PDB entry 9II2 | electron microscopy, 3.70 A resolution | chains A and S of the 6 polymer chains in the assembly

Chain A:
Molecule: Beta-arrestin-1
From: Homo sapiens
UniProtKB: P49407 (ARRB1_HUMAN); residues 1-418 here = UniProt positions 1-418
Chain sequence (418 residues; row label = number of the first residue in the row):
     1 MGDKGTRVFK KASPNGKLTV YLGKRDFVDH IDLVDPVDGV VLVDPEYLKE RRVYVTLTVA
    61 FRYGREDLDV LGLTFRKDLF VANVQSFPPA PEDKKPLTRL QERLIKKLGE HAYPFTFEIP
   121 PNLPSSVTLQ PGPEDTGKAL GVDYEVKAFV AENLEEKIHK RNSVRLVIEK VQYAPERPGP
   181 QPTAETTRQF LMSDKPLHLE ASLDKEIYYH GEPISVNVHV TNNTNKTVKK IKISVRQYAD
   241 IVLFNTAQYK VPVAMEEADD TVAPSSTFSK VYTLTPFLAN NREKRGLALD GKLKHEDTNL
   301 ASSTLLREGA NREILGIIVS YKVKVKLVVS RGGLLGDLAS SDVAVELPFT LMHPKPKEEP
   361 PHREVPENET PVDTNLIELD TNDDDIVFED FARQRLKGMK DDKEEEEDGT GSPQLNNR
Unresolved in the structure: 1-4, 90-93, 310-311, 330-340, 369-418
Sequence notes: conflict V59 (Cys in P49407), S125 (Cys in P49407), L140 (Cys in P49407), V150 (Cys in P49407), E169 (Arg in P49407), V242 (Cys in P49407), V251 (Cys in P49407), S269 (Cys in P49407)
Curated features (UniProtKB/Swiss-Prot):
  - motif: D385 to R395 ([DE]-X(1,2)-F-X-X-[FL]-X-X-X-R motif)
  - binding site (1D-myo-inositol hexakisphosphate): K250, M255, K324, K326
  - modified residue: Y47 (Phosphotyrosine), S412 (Phosphoserine)
  - mutagenesis: F388 (F388A: Abolishes interaction with AP2B1), D390 (D390P: Abolishes interaction with AP2B1), R393 (R393A: Abolishes interaction with AP2B1)

Chain S:
Molecule: scFv30
From: Mus musculus
Notes: antibody fragment or engineered binder
Chain sequence (251 residues; numbered 1 to 1130; 879 numbers in that range are skipped by the numbering (no residue carries them; nothing is unmodelled there); the number before each row is that of its first residue):
     1 SDIQMTQSPS SLSASVGDRV TITCRASQSV SSAVAWYQQK PGKAPKLLIY SASSLYSGVP
    61 SRFSGSRSGT DFTLTISSLQ PEDFATYYCQ QYKYVPVTFG QGTKVEI
   987 KGTTAASGSS GGSSSGAEVQ LVESGGGLVQ PGGSLRLSCA ASGFNVYSSS IHWVRQAPGK
  1047 GLEWVASISS YYGYTYYADS VKGRFTISAD TSKNTAYLQM NSLRAEDTAV YYCARSRQFW
  1107 YSGLDYWGQG TLVTVSSAHH HHHH
Unresolved in the structure: 1, 987-1005, 1122-1130
Disulfides: C24-C89, C1025-C1099

How chain A and chain S interact:
Residue-residue contacts - 47 pairs, chain A then chain S:
  R7(A) - S32(S)
  H210(A) - Y1057(S)
  H210(A) - F1105(S)
  G211(A) - Y1033(S)
  G211(A) - S1034(S)  hydrogen bond (backbone-backbone)
  P213(A) - N1031(S)
  T275(A) - Y1033(S)
  P276(A) - Y1057(S)
  F277(A) - Y1033(S)  hydrophobic
  F277(A) - S1056(S)
  F277(A) - Y1057(S)  hydrophobic
  L278(A) - Y1057(S)  hydrogen bond (backbone-backbone)
  A279(A) - S1056(S)
  A279(A) - Y1057(S)  hydrogen bond (backbone-backbone)
  A279(A) - Y1058(S)
  A279(A) - G1059(S)
  R282(A) - Y1058(S)  hydrogen bond (side chain-backbone)
  R282(A) - Y1060(S)  hydrogen bond
  D297(A) - Y1058(S)
  N299(A) - Y1057(S)
  N299(A) - Y1058(S)
  N299(A) - F1105(S)
  L300(A) - Y1057(S)  hydrogen bond (backbone-side chain)
  H353(A) - F1105(S)
  H353(A) - W1106(S)
  P354(A) - R1103(S)
  P356(A) - W1106(S)
  K357(A) - Y50(S)
  K357(A) - L55(S)
  K357(A) - S57(S)
  E358(A) - S51(S)  hydrogen bond
  E358(A) - S54(S)  hydrogen bond
  P361(A) - W1106(S)
  E364(A) - Y1060(S)
  E364(A) - Y1062(S)  hydrogen bond
  V365(A) - Y92(S)
  V365(A) - K93(S)
  V365(A) - F1105(S)
  V365(A) - W1106(S)
  V365(A) - Y1107(S)  hydrophobic
  P366(A) - Y92(S)
  P366(A) - K93(S)
  P366(A) - V95(S)  hydrophobic
  E367(A) - K93(S)  hydrogen bond (backbone-backbone)
  E367(A) - Y94(S)
  N368(A) - V95(S)
  N368(A) - Y1062(S)
Interface residues without a listed pair, chain A (28 interface residues in all): E212, T298, P360, R363
Interface residues without a listed pair, chain S (25 interface residues in all): S31, Y56

Overview:
28 residues of chain A face 25 of chain S across their interface, with 10 hydrogen bonds. Polar contacts
include R282(A)-Y1058(S), R282(A)-Y1060(S) and L300(A)-Y1057(S). Curated annotation (UniProt) lists 4 residues
binding 1D-myo-inositol hexakisphosphate and 3 mutagenesis sites on chain A.
Here chain A is Beta-arrestin-1 (Homo sapiens) and chain S is scFv30 (Mus musculus). Entry 9II2 (Cryo-EM
Structure of the 2:2 Complex of mGlu3 and beta-arrestin1) was determined by electron microscopy, deposited
together with 9II3.
